Entry 1S56 (X-ray diffraction, 2.43 A resolution); this record covers chain A.

== Chain A ==
Molecule: Hemoglobin-like protein HbN
From: Mycobacterium tuberculosis
UniProtKB: P0A592 (GLBN_MYCTU); residues 1-136 here = UniProt positions 1-136
Amino-acid sequence (136 residues; row label = number of the first residue in the row):
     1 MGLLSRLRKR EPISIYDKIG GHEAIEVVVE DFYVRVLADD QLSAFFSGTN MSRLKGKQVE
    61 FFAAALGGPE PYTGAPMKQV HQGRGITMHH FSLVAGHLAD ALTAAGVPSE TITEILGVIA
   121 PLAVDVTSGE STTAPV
Unresolved in the structure: 1, 130-136
Metal / ion sites: K+: Q79, V80, Q82 (shared with 1 residue of chain B); heme c Fe: H81 (together with cyanide ion)
Ligand contacts:
  - cyanide ion (CYN): F32, Y33, F46, L54, Q58
  - heme c (HEC): L42, F45, F46, G48, T49, R53, L54, K57, Q58, F61, F62, Y72, G74, A75, M77, V80, H81, R84, I86, H90, F91, V94, I119, L122, V126
  - xenon (XE), molecule 1: I25, V28, F62, L66, L102
  - xenon (XE), molecule 2: V29, F32, Q58, F62, L98
  - xenon (XE), molecule 3: F32, Q58, F62, V94, L98
  - xenon (XE), molecule 4: L116, G117, A120

== Summary ==
Chain A binds cyanide ion, heme c and 4 copies of xenon. Q79, V80 and Q82 coordinate K+.
Chain A is Hemoglobin-like protein HbN (Mycobacterium tuberculosis); the structure, Crystal Structure of
"Truncated" Hemoglobin N (HbN) from Mycobacterium tuberculosis, Soaked with Xe Atoms, was determined by X-ray
diffraction (same publication as 1S61, 1UVX and 1UVY).
